9IUG - chains O and R of the 21 polymer chains in the assembly; structure by electron microscopy, 2.20 A resolution.

[Chain O (and R)]
Name: FimA
Organism: Escherichia coli
Notes: chain R of this document is another copy of the same molecule, construct and numbering; everything in this record applies to it too
UniProt: M4YR16 (M4YR16_ECOLX); residues 1-161 here correspond to UniProt positions 24-184 (UniProt number = residue number + 23)
Sequence (161 residues; row label = number of the first residue in the row):
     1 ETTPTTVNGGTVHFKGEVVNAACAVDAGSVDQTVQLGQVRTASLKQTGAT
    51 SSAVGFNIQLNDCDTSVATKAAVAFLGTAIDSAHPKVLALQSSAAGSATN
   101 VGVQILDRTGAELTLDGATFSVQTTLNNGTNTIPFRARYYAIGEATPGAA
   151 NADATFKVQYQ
Not modelled in the structure: 1-2
Differences from the reference sequence: conflict Arg136 (Gln159 in M4YR16)
Disulfides: Cys23-Cys63

[Interface between chain O and chain R]
Residue-residue contacts (44):
  Leu36(O) - Ser93(R)
  Leu36(O) - Ala94(R)  hydrogen bond (backbone-backbone)
  Gln38(O) - Ala94(R)
  Gln38(O) - Ala95(R)
  Ser51(O) - Ala94(R)  hydrogen bond (side chain-backbone)
  Ser52(O) - Ser93(R)
  Ser52(O) - Ala94(R)  hydrogen bond (backbone-backbone)
  Ser52(O) - Ala95(R)
  Ser52(O) - Gly96(R)
  Ser52(O) - Ser97(R)  hydrogen bond (side chain-backbone)
  Ala53(O) - Leu90(R)
  Ala53(O) - Gln91(R)
  Ala53(O) - Ser92(R)
  Ala53(O) - Ser93(R)
  Val54(O) - Ser93(R)
  Val54(O) - Ala94(R)
  Gly55(O) - Gln91(R)
  Asp107(O) - Thr78(R)
  Arg108(O) - Leu76(R)
  Arg108(O) - Gly77(R)
  Arg108(O) - Thr78(R)
  Arg108(O) - Ala79(R)  hydrogen bond (backbone-backbone)
  Arg108(O) - Asp116(R)
  Thr109(O) - Ala79(R)
  Thr109(O) - Asp81(R)
  Thr109(O) - Ser82(R)  hydrogen bond (backbone-backbone)
  Gly110(O) - Ala79(R)
  Thr124(O) - Leu76(R)
  Thr124(O) - Asp116(R)
  Thr125(O) - Ala118(R)
  Thr125(O) - Lys157(R)  hydrogen bond (backbone-side chain)
  Asn127(O) - Lys157(R)
  Thr130(O) - Glu17(R)
  Thr132(O) - Leu76(R)
  Pro134(O) - Leu76(R)
  Pro134(O) - Gly77(R)
  Pro134(O) - Thr78(R)
  Phe135(O) - Thr78(R)
  Arg136(O) - Thr78(R)
  Arg136(O) - Ala79(R)  hydrogen bond (side chain-backbone)
  Arg136(O) - Ile80(R)  hydrogen bond (side chain-backbone)
  Arg136(O) - Ala89(R)
  Arg136(O) - Gln91(R)
  Tyr139(O) - Ala94(R)  hydrophobic
Other interface residues (no listed pair), chain O (24 interface residues in all): Gly37, Val39, Ala111, Asn131
Other interface residues (no listed pair), chain R (23 interface residues in all): Leu115, Gly117, Thr155

[Summary]
Chain O and chain R form an interface of 24 and 23 residues respectively; the contacts include 9 hydrogen
bonds. Polar contacts include Ser51(O)-Ala94(R), Ser52(O)-Ser97(R) and Thr125(O)-Lys157(R).
Both chains are FimA (Escherichia coli). Entry 9IUG (Cryo-EM structure of the type I pilus from
enterotoxigenic Escherichia coli) was determined by electron microscopy, deposited together with 9IUF.
